4HHM - chains B and C of the 4 polymer chains in the assembly; structure by X-ray diffraction, 2.15 A resolution.

# Chain B
Molecule: Xylose isomerase
Organism: Streptomyces sp. SK
Notes: EC 5.3.1.5
Reference sequence: Q9ZAI3 (Q9ZAI3_9ACTO); numbering as in UniProt; present here: 1-48, 50-388
Chain sequence (388 residues; each row starts with the number of its first residue; note: 1 number in that range is skipped by the numbering (no residue carries it; nothing is unmodelled there)):
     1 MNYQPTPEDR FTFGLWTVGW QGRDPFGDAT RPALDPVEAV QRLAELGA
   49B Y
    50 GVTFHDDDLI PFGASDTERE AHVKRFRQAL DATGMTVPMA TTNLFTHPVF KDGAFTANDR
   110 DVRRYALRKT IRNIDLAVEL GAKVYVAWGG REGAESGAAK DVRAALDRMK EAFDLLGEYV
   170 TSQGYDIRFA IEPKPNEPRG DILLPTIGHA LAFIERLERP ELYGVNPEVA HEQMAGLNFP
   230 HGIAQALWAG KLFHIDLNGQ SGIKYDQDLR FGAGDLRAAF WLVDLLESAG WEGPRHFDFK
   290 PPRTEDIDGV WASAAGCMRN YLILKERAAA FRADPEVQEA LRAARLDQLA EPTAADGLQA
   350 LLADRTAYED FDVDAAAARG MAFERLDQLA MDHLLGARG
Not modelled in the structure: 1, 388
Sequence notes: engineered mutation Ala219 (Gly in Q9ZAI3)
Bound ions: Mg2+: Glu181, Glu217, Asp245, Asp287; Co2+: Glu217, Asp255, Asp257

# Chain C
Molecule: Xylose isomerase
Organism: Streptomyces sp. SK
Notes: EC 5.3.1.5
Reference sequence: Q9ZAI3 (Q9ZAI3_9ACTO); numbering as in UniProt (aligned over 1-388)
Chain sequence (388 residues; each row starts with the number of its first residue):
     1 MNYQPTPEDR FTFGLWTVGW QGRDPFGDAT RPALDPVEAV QRLAELGAYG VTFHDDDLIP
    61 FGASDTEREA HVKRFRQALD ATGMTVPMAT TNLFTHPVFK DGAFTANDRD VRRYALRKTI
   121 RNIDLAVELG AKVYVAWGGR EGAESGAAKD VRAALDRMKE AFDLLGEYVT SQGYDIRFAI
   181 EPKPNEPRGD ILLPTIGHAL AFIERLERPE LYGVNPEVAH EQMAGLNFPH GIAQALWAGK
   241 LFHIDLNGQS GIKYDQDLRF GAGDLRAAFW LVDLLESAGW EGPRHFDFKP PRTEDIDGVW
   301 ASAAGCMRNY LILKERAAAF RADPEVQEAL RAARLDQLAE PTAADGLQAL LADRTAYEDF
   361 DVDAAAARGM AFERLDQLAM DHLLGARG
Not modelled in the structure: 1, 388
Sequence notes: engineered mutation Ala219 (Gly in Q9ZAI3)
Bound ions: Mg2+: Glu181, Glu217, Asp245, Asp287; Co2+: Glu217, Asp255, Asp257

# Interface between chain B and chain C
Pairs across the interface - 60 pairs, chain B then chain C:
  Asp24(B) - Arg140(C)  salt bridge
  Asp24(B) - Pro187(C)
  Pro25(B) - Pro25(C)
  Phe26(B) - Phe94(C)
  Phe26(B) - Thr95(C)  hydrogen bond (backbone-side chain)
  Phe26(B) - Trp137(C)  hydrophobic
  Phe26(B) - Arg140(C)
  Phe26(B) - Lys183(C)
  Phe26(B) - Glu186(C)
  Phe26(B) - Pro187(C)  hydrophobic
  Gly27(B) - Phe94(C)
  Gly27(B) - Thr95(C)
  Gly27(B) - Arg140(C)
  Asp28(B) - Thr95(C)  hydrogen bond (backbone-backbone)
  Asp28(B) - Pro97(C)
  Ala29(B) - Pro97(C)
  Thr30(B) - Pro97(C)
  Phe94(B) - Phe26(C)
  Thr95(B) - Phe26(C)
  Thr95(B) - Gly27(C)
  Thr95(B) - Asp28(C)  hydrogen bond (backbone-backbone)
  Thr95(B) - Arg292(C)
  Pro97(B) - Ala29(C)
  Pro97(B) - Thr30(C)
  Lys100(B) - Thr30(C)
  Lys100(B) - Arg292(C)
  Lys100(B) - Thr293(C)
  Trp137(B) - Phe26(C)  hydrophobic
  Arg140(B) - Asp24(C)  salt bridge
  Arg140(B) - Phe26(C)  hydrogen bond (side chain-backbone)
  Arg140(B) - Gly27(C)
  Arg140(B) - Arg292(C)
  Lys183(B) - Phe26(C)
  Asn185(B) - Lys253(C)
  Asn185(B) - Tyr254(C)
  Glu186(B) - Phe26(C)
  Glu186(B) - Tyr254(C)
  Pro187(B) - Asp24(C)
  Pro187(B) - Phe26(C)
  Pro187(B) - Tyr254(C)  hydrogen bond (backbone-side chain)
  Arg188(B) - Tyr254(C)  hydrogen bond (backbone-side chain)
  Gly189(B) - Lys253(C)
  Gly189(B) - Tyr254(C)  hydrogen bond (backbone-side chain)
  Gly189(B) - Gln256(C)
  Ile252(B) - Ile252(C)
  Lys253(B) - Asn185(C)
  Lys253(B) - Gly189(C)  hydrogen bond (side chain-backbone)
  Lys253(B) - Asp190(C)  salt bridge
  Tyr254(B) - Asn185(C)
  Tyr254(B) - Glu186(C)
  Tyr254(B) - Pro187(C)  hydrogen bond (side chain-backbone)
  Tyr254(B) - Arg188(C)  hydrogen bond (side chain-backbone)
  Tyr254(B) - Gly189(C)  hydrogen bond (side chain-backbone)
  Tyr254(B) - Tyr254(C)  hydrophobic
  Gln256(B) - Gly189(C)
  Arg292(B) - Lys100(C)
  Arg292(B) - Arg140(C)
  Thr293(B) - Lys100(C)
  Thr293(B) - Glu144(C)
  Thr293(B) - Arg188(C)
Other interface residues (no listed pair), chain B (28 interface residues in all): Arg23, Glu144, Asp190
Other interface residues (no listed pair), chain C (29 interface residues in all): Arg23, Pro291

# In short
Chain B and chain C form an interface of 28 and 29 residues respectively; the contacts include 11 hydrogen
bonds and 3 salt bridges. Among the polar pairs are Asp24(B)-Arg140(C), Lys253(B)-Asp190(C) and
Phe26(B)-Thr95(C). The Mg2+ site is built by Glu181(B), Glu217(B), Asp245(B) and Asp287(B).
Both chains are Xylose isomerase (Streptomyces sp. SK). Entry 4HHM (Crystal structure of a mutant, G219A, of
Glucose Isomerase from Streptomyces sp. SK) was determined by X-ray diffraction, deposited together with 4HHL.
